Entry 7APD (electron microscopy, 3.90 A resolution); this record covers chains D and E of the 10 polymer chains in the assembly.

Chain D (and E):
Molecule: Replication protein E1
Source organism: Bovine papillomavirus
Notes: EC 3.6.4.12; chain E of this document is another copy of the same molecule, construct and numbering; everything in this record applies to it too
UniProt: P03116 (VE1_BPV1); residues 308-605 here = UniProt positions 308-605
Amino-acid sequence (298 residues; numbered 308 to 605; the number before each row is that of its first residue):
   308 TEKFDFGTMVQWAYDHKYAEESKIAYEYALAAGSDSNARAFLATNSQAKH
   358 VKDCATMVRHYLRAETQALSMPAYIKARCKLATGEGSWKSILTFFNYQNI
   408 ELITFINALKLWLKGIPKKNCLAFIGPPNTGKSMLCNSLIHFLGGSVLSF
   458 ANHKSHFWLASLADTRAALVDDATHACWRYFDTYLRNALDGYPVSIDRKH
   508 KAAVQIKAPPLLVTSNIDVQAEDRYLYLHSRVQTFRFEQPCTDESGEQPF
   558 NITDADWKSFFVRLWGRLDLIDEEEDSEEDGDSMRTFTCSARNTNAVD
Unresolved in the structure: 595-605
Curated features (UniProtKB/Swiss-Prot):
  - binding site (ATP): G433 to S440
  - cross-link: K514 (Glycyl lysine isopeptide (Lys-Gly) (interchain with G-Cter in SUMO))
What the authors report for this chain:
  - binding site for the 36-nt DNA strand: K310, T351 to S353
  - mutagenesis - K310A, N352G, N352K: decreased catalytic activity
  - binding site for the 40-nt DNA strand: K506, H507

Chain D / chain E interface:
Residue-residue contacts (33; chain D residue first):
  E328(D) with H367(E)
  S329(D) with H367(E); R370(E), hydrogen bond; A371(E)
  A332(D) with M364(E), hydrophobic; Y368(E)
  Y333(D) with A371(E)
  A336(D) with Y368(E); R592(E)
  L337(D) with S590(E)
  N352(D) with F311(E); F313(E)
  Q354(D) with F313(E); G314(E); Y368(E)
  A355(D) with D360(E); M364(E), hydrophobic
  P435(D) with Y534(E)
  M441(D) with Y499(E)
  N444(D) with Y499(E); P500(E)
  V454(D) with S502(E); Q512(E), hydrogen bond (backbone-side chain)
  S456(D) with S502(E)
  A458(D) with Y491(E), hydrophobic
  N459(D) with H463(E)
  K461(D) with K461(E); H463(E)
  S462(D) with H463(E)
  D479(D) with T490(E)
  K506(D) with K506(E), hydrogen bond (side chain-backbone); K508(E)
  H507(D) with H507(E), hydrogen bond
Interface residues without a listed pair, chain D (31 interface residues in all): E327, K330, L349, A350, T351, V358, S440, S453, F457, D478
Interface residues without a listed pair, chain E (32 interface residues in all): D312, V317, H357, E372, A375, Y487, R493, N494, F594

Overview:
The interface between chain D and chain E involves 31 residues on one side and 32 on the other; the contacts
include 4 hydrogen bonds. Polar contacts include S329(D)-R370(E), V454(D)-Q512(E) and K506(D)-K506(E). From
the paper: a binding site for the 36-nt DNA strand at K310(D) and T351(D); K310A, N352G and N352K of chain D
reduce catalytic activity.
Chain D and chain E are both Replication protein E1 (Bovine papillomavirus); the structure, Bovine
Papillomavirus E1 DNA helicase-replication fork complex, was determined by electron microscopy.
